6UPS - chain A; structure by X-ray diffraction, 2.00 A resolution.

Chain A:
Protein: ULP_PROTEASE domain-containing protein
Source organism: Orientia tsutsugamushi (strain Ikeda)
Notes: EC 3.4.22.-; fragment: deubiquitylase domain
UniProtKB: B3CVM3 (B3CVM3_ORITI); residues 1-259 here = UniProt positions 1-259
Amino-acid sequence (260 residues; numbered 0 to 259; the number before each row is that of its first residue; numbering starts at 0):
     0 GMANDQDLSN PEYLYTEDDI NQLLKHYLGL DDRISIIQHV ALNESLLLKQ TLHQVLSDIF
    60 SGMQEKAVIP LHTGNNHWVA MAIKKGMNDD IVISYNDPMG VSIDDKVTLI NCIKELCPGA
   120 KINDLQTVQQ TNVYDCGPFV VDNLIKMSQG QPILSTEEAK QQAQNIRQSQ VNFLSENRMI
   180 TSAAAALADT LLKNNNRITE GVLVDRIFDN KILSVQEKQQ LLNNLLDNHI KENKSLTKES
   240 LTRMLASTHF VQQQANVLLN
Unresolved in the structure: 0-5, 226-233, 259
Sequence notes: expression tag (0)
Modified positions: Mse1 (selenomethionine); Mse62, Mse80, Mse86, Mse98, Mse146, Mse178, Mse243 (selenomethionine; parent Met)
From the paper describing this entry:
  - catalytic residues: H76, D96, C135 (by similarity / conservation)
  - conformationally variable residues (order/disorder transition): L224 to L235
  - mutagenesis - F59T: decreased catalytic activity on K63-linked tetra-ubiquitin
  - mutagenesis - F59T: unchanged catalytic activity on Ub-AMC
  - mutagenesis - F59T: unchanged catalytic activity on K48 di-ubiquitin
  - mutagenesis - F59T: increased catalytic activity on K63 di-ubiquitin
  - mutagenesis - R196A/E238A, E238A/R242A: decreased catalytic activity on K48
  - mutagenesis - R196A/E238A, E238A/R242A: unchanged catalytic activity on K63-linked chains
  - mutagenesis - E238A/R242A: unchanged catalytic activity on K63 or K48 di-ubiquitin
  - mutagenesis - R196A/E238A, V203D, E238A/R242A: decreased catalytic activity on Ub-AMC
  - mutagenesis - D204A/D208A, N222A/D226A: unchanged binding to ubiquitin
  - mutagenesis - V203D: increased catalytic activity on K48 di-ubiquitin
  - mutagenesis - V203D: decreased catalytic activity on K63 di-ubiquitin

Summary:
The paper reports catalytic residues H76, D96 and C135; R196A/E238A, V203D and E238A/R242A reduce catalytic
activity on Ub-AMC; 6 substitutions were tested in all.
Chain A is ULP_PROTEASE domain-containing protein (Orientia tsutsugamushi (strain Ikeda)); the structure,
Crystal structure of the deubiquitylase domain from the Orientia tsutsugamushi protein OTT_1962 (OtDUB), was
determined by X-ray diffraction.
